PDB entry 1S32 | X-ray diffraction, 2.05 A resolution | chains C and D of the 10 polymer chains in the assembly

# Chain C
Molecule: Histone H2A
From: Xenopus laevis
UniProtKB: Q6AZJ8 (Q6AZJ8_XENLA); residues 801-919 here correspond to UniProt positions 2-120 (UniProt number = residue number - 799)
Sequence (119 residues; row label = number of the first residue in the row):
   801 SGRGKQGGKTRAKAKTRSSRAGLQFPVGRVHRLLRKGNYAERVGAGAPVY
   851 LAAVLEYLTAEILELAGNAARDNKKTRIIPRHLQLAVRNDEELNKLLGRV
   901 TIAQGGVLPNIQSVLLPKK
Not modelled in the structure: 801-811, 919

# Chain D
Molecule: Histone H2B
From: Xenopus laevis
UniProtKB: A0A8J0U496 (A0A8J0U496_XENLA); residues 1201-1322 here correspond to UniProt positions 5-126 (UniProt number = residue number - 1196)
Sequence (122 residues; each row starts with the number of its first residue):
  1201 AKSAPAPKKGSKKAVTKTQKKDGKKRRKTRKESYAIYVYKVLKQVHPDTG
  1251 ISSKAMSIMNSFVNDVFERIAGEASRLAHYNKRSTITSREIQTAVRLLLP
  1301 GELAKHAVSEGTKAVTKYTSAK
Not modelled in the structure: 1201-1221

# Chain C / chain D interface
Pairs across the interface (115; chain C residue first):
  Arg817(C) - Tyr1318(D)
  Ser819(C) - Lys1317(D)  hydrogen bond (backbone-side chain)
  Arg820(C) - Lys1317(D)
  Arg820(C) - Tyr1318(D)
  Arg820(C) - Ala1321(D)  hydrogen bond (side chain-backbone)
  Ala821(C) - Ala1314(D)
  Ala821(C) - Lys1317(D)
  Gly822(C) - Lys1317(D)
  Gln824(C) - Tyr1237(D)
  Gln824(C) - Lys1240(D)
  Gln824(C) - Gln1244(D)
  Phe825(C) - Tyr1237(D)  hydrophobic
  Phe825(C) - Val1241(D)  hydrophobic
  Phe825(C) - Val1263(D)  hydrophobic
  Pro826(C) - Tyr1237(D)
  Arg829(C) - Glu1232(D)  salt bridge
  Arg829(C) - Ser1233(D)  hydrogen bond (side chain-backbone)
  Arg829(C) - Tyr1237(D)
  Val830(C) - Phe1267(D)  hydrophobic
  Arg832(C) - Glu1232(D)  salt bridge
  Leu833(C) - Tyr1234(D)
  Leu833(C) - Phe1267(D)  hydrophobic
  Leu834(C) - Phe1267(D)  hydrophobic
  Leu834(C) - Ala1271(D)  hydrophobic
  Tyr839(C) - Phe1267(D)
  Tyr839(C) - Ala1271(D)  hydrophobic
  Tyr839(C) - Gly1272(D)
  Tyr839(C) - Ser1275(D)  hydrogen bond (backbone-side chain)
  Tyr839(C) - His1279(D)
  Tyr839(C) - Ile1286(D)  hydrophobic
  Ala840(C) - Ser1284(D)
  Ala840(C) - Ile1286(D)  hydrophobic
  Glu841(C) - Ser1284(D)  hydrogen bond (backbone-backbone)
  Arg842(C) - Ser1284(D)  hydrogen bond (backbone-backbone)
  Arg842(C) - Thr1285(D)  hydrogen bond
  Arg842(C) - Ile1286(D)  hydrogen bond (backbone-backbone)
  Val843(C) - Ile1286(D)
  Gly844(C) - Thr1285(D)
  Gly844(C) - Ile1286(D)  hydrogen bond (backbone-backbone)
  Gly846(C) - Ser1288(D)
  Gly846(C) - Val1315(D)
  Ala847(C) - Ile1286(D)
  Ala847(C) - Thr1287(D)
  Ala847(C) - Ser1288(D)
  Ala847(C) - Ile1291(D)
  Val849(C) - Ala1314(D)
  Val849(C) - Val1315(D)
  Val849(C) - Tyr1318(D)  hydrophobic
  Tyr850(C) - Ser1288(D)
  Tyr850(C) - Ile1291(D)  hydrophobic
  Tyr850(C) - Gln1292(D)  hydrogen bond
  Tyr850(C) - Val1308(D)  hydrogen bond (side chain-backbone)
  Tyr850(C) - Gly1311(D)
  Tyr850(C) - Thr1312(D)
  Tyr850(C) - Val1315(D)  hydrophobic
  Leu851(C) - Phe1267(D)  hydrophobic
  Leu851(C) - Ile1270(D)  hydrophobic
  Ala853(C) - Glu1310(D)
  Ala853(C) - Gly1311(D)
  Ala853(C) - Ala1314(D)  hydrophobic
  Val854(C) - Ile1270(D)  hydrophobic
  Val854(C) - Val1295(D)  hydrophobic
  Val854(C) - Ala1307(D)
  Leu855(C) - Val1263(D)
  Leu855(C) - Val1266(D)  hydrophobic
  Leu855(C) - Phe1267(D)
  Tyr857(C) - Leu1303(D)
  Tyr857(C) - His1306(D)  hydrogen bond
  Tyr857(C) - Ala1307(D)
  Tyr857(C) - Glu1310(D)
  Leu858(C) - Val1266(D)  hydrophobic
  Thr859(C) - Met1259(D)
  Thr859(C) - Val1263(D)
  Ala860(C) - Val1241(D)  hydrophobic
  Glu861(C) - Leu1303(D)
  Ile862(C) - Met1259(D)  hydrophobic
  Leu863(C) - Val1238(D)
  Leu863(C) - Leu1242(D)
  Leu863(C) - His1246(D)
  Leu863(C) - Met1259(D)  hydrophobic
  Glu864(C) - Val1245(D)
  Glu864(C) - His1246(D)  hydrogen bond (backbone-side chain)
  Gly867(C) - His1246(D)
  Asn868(C) - His1246(D)
  Thr876(C) - Thr1249(D)
  Thr876(C) - Gly1250(D)  hydrogen bond (backbone-backbone)
  Arg877(C) - Gly1250(D)
  Arg877(C) - Ile1251(D)
  Arg877(C) - Ser1252(D)
  Ile878(C) - Leu1242(D)  hydrophobic
  Ile878(C) - Thr1249(D)
  Ile878(C) - Gly1250(D)  hydrogen bond (backbone-backbone)
  Ile878(C) - Ile1251(D)
  Ile878(C) - Ser1252(D)  hydrogen bond (backbone-backbone)
  Ile878(C) - Ala1255(D)
  Ile879(C) - Ser1252(D)
  Ile879(C) - Ala1255(D)
  Pro880(C) - Lys1254(D)
  Pro880(C) - Ile1258(D)  hydrophobic
  Leu883(C) - Ala1255(D)
  Leu883(C) - Ile1258(D)  hydrophobic
  Leu883(C) - Met1259(D)  hydrophobic
  Glu892(C) - Pro1300(D)
  Glu892(C) - Gly1301(D)
  Glu892(C) - Glu1302(D)  hydrogen bond (side chain-backbone)
  Glu892(C) - Leu1303(D)  hydrogen bond (side chain-backbone)
  Leu893(C) - Leu1303(D)  hydrophobic
  Leu896(C) - Arg1269(D)  hydrogen bond (backbone-side chain)
  Leu896(C) - Leu1299(D)  hydrophobic
  Leu897(C) - Phe1262(D)  hydrophobic
  Leu897(C) - Arg1269(D)
  Val900(C) - Asp1265(D)
  Val900(C) - Arg1269(D)
  Ile902(C) - Ile1258(D)  hydrophobic
  Ala903(C) - Ile1258(D)
Also at the interface, not in a pair above, chain C (52 interface residues in all): Leu823, Glu856
Also at the interface, not in a pair above, chain D (57 interface residues in all): Asp1248, Glu1268, Leu1298

# Summary
The interface between chain C and chain D involves 52 residues on one side and 57 on the other, with 19
hydrogen bonds and 2 salt bridges. Polar contacts include Arg829(C)-Glu1232(D), Arg832(C)-Glu1232(D) and
Ser819(C)-Lys1317(D).
Here chain C is Histone H2A and chain D is Histone H2B, both from Xenopus laevis. Entry 1S32 (Molecular
Recognition of the Nucleosomal 'Supergroove') was determined by X-ray diffraction.
